PDB entry 8GJ8 | X-ray diffraction, 2.30 A resolution | chain A

# Chain A
Name: RAD51C
From: Alvinella pompejana
Notes: fragment: C-terminal domain
Amino-acid sequence (288 residues; row label = number of the first residue in the row):
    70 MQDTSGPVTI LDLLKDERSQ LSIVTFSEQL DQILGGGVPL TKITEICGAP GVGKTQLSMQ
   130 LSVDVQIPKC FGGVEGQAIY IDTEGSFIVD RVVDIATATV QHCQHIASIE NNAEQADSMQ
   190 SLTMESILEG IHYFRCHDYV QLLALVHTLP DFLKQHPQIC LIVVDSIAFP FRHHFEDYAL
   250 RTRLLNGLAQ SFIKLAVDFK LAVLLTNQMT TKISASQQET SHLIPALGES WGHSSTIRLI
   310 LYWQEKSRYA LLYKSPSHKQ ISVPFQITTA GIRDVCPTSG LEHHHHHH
Unresolved in the structure: 70-73, 284-298, 346-357
Metal / ion sites: Mg2+: Thr124 (together with ADP)
Small-molecule neighbours: ADP (adenosine-5'-diphosphate): Ala118, Pro119, Gly120, Val121, Gly122, Lys123, Thr124, Gln125, Arg160, Arg317, Ile336, Thr337, Thr338

# In short
Bound to chain A: ADP.
Chain A is RAD51C (Alvinella pompejana); the structure, RAD51C C-terminal domain, was determined by X-ray
diffraction, deposited together with 8GJ9.
